7P70 - chains C and A; structure by X-ray diffraction, 2.00 A resolution.

# Chain C
Protein: Protein E6
UniProtKB: P27228 (VE6_HPV35); numbering as in UniProt (aligned over 141-149)
Amino-acid sequence (13 residues; row label = number of the first residue in the row):
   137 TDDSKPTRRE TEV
Unresolved in the structure: 137-142
Differences from the reference sequence: linker (137-140)
Swiss-Prot annotation at these positions:
  - motif: Thr-147 to Val-149 (PDZ-binding domain)

# Chain A
Protein: Beta-1-syntrophin, Annexin A2
Organism: Homo sapiens
UniProtKB: chimeric construct of Q13884, P07355: residues 107-196 from Q13884 (SNTB1_HUMAN) positions 107-196 (same numbers); residues 198-515 from P07355 positions 22-339 (UniProt number = residue number - 176)
Amino-acid sequence (414 residues; numbered 102 to 515; the number before each row is that of its first residue):
   102 GSHMGSNQKR GVKVLKQELG GLGISIKGGK ENKMPILISK IFKGLAADQT QALYVGDAIL
   162 SVNGADLRDA THDEAVQALK RAGKEVLLEV KYMREGSAYG SVKAYTNFDA ERDALNIETA
   222 IKTKGVDEVT IVNILTNRSN EQRQDIAFAY QRRTKKELAS ALKSALSGHL ETVILGLLKT
   282 PAQYDASELK ASMKGLGTDE DSLIEIICSR TNQELQEINR VYKEMYKTDL EKDIISDTSG
   342 DFRKLMVALA KGRRAEDGSV IDYELIDQDA RDLYDAGVKR KGTDVPKWIS IMTERSVPHL
   402 QKVFDRYKSY SPYDMLESIR KEVKGDLENA FLNLVQCIQN KPLYFADRLY DSMKGKGTRD
   462 KVLIRIMVSR SEVDMLKIRS EFKRKYGKSL YYYIQQDTKG DYQKALLYLC GGDD
Unresolved in the structure: 102-108
Differences from the reference sequence: expression tag (102-106); linker (197); conflict Glu-242 (Ala66 in P07355)
Swiss-Prot annotation at these positions:
  - modified residue: Ser-126 (Phosphoserine), Tyr-200 (Phosphotyrosine), Ser-202 (Phosphoserine), Lys-225 (N6-acetyllysine), Lys-328 (N6-acetyllysine), Ser-360 (Phosphoserine), Tyr-375 (Phosphotyrosine), Lys-403 (N6-acetyllysine)
  - cross-link: Lys-225 (Glycyl lysine isopeptide (Lys-Gly) (interchain with G-Cter in SUMO1))
Metal / ion sites: Ca2+ site 1: Gly-226, Val-227, Glu-229; Ca2+ site 2: Lys-264, Leu-267, Glu-272; Ca2+ site 3: Gly-296, Gly-298, Asp-338; Ca2+ site 4: Gly-378, Arg-381, Gly-383, Glu-423; Ca2+ site 5: Ser-410, Met-454, Gly-456, Gly-458, Asp-498

# Chain C / chain A interface
Contacting residue pairs (24):
  Thr-143(C) with Asn-133(A), hydrogen bond
  Arg-144(C) with Lys-128(A)
  Arg-145(C) with Ile-127(A); Lys-128(A); His-173(A); Asp-174(A), salt bridge
  Glu-146(C) with Ile-127(A); Lys-128(A); Ser-140(A), hydrogen bond; Lys-141(A)
  Thr-147(C) with Ser-126(A); Ile-127(A), hydrogen bond (backbone-backbone); His-173(A), hydrogen bond; Val-177(A)
  Glu-148(C) with Ile-125(A); Ser-126(A); Phe-143(A); Lys-181(A)
  Val-149(C) with Gly-121(A); Gly-122(A); Leu-123(A), hydrogen bond (backbone-backbone); Gly-124(A), hydrogen bond (backbone-backbone); Ile-125(A), hydrogen bond (backbone-backbone); Lys-181(A)
Also at the interface, not in a pair above, chain A (18 interface residues in all): Gly-129, Leu-180

# Overview
7 residues of chain C and 18 residues of chain A are in contact, with 7 hydrogen bonds and 1 salt bridge.
Polar pairs include Arg-145(C)/Asp-174(A), Thr-143(C)/Asn-133(A) and Glu-146(C)/Ser-140(A). Gly-226(A),
Val-227(A) and Glu-229(A) coordinate Ca2+ site 1.
Here chain C is Protein E6 and chain A is Beta-1-syntrophin, Annexin A2 (Homo sapiens). Entry 7P70 (The
PDZ-domain of SNTB1 complexed with the PDZ-binding motif of HPV35-E6) was determined by X-ray diffraction
(same publication as 7P71, 7P72, 7P73 and 7P74).
